PDB entry 1MR9 | X-ray diffraction, 3.00 A resolution | chains B and C of the 3 polymer chains in the assembly

[Chain B (and C)]
Protein: Streptogramin A Acetyltransferase
Source organism: Enterococcus faecium
Notes: EC 2.3.1.-; chain C of this document is another copy of the same molecule, construct and numbering; everything in this record applies to it too
UniProt: P50870 (VATD_ENTFC); residues 1-209 here = UniProt positions 1-209
Chain sequence (209 residues; numbered 1 to 209; the number before each row is that of its first residue):
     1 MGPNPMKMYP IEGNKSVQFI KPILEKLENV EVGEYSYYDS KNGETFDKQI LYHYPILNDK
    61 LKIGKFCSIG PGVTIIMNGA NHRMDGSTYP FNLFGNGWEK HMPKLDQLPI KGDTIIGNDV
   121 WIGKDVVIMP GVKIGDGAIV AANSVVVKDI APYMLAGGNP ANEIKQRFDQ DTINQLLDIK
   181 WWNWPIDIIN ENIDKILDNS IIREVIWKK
Not modelled in the structure: 204-209 (chain C: 203-209)
Sequence notes: modified residue (1, 6, 8, 77, 84, 102, 129, 154)
Modified / non-standard residues: Mse1, Mse6, Mse8, Mse77, Mse84, Mse102, Mse129, Mse154 (selenomethionine; parent Met)
Residues lining bound ligands:
  - acetyl coenzyme A (ACO), molecule 1: Asp39, Trp121, Gly123, Lys124, Ile139, Ala141, Ala142, Ser144, Leu155, Gly157, Gly158, Ile164
  - acetyl coenzyme A (ACO), molecule 2: Tyr52, Gly79, Ala80, Asn81, His82, Mse84, Lys111, Mse129, Val145, Val147, Lys148, Asn159, Pro160
Swiss-Prot annotation at these positions:
  - active site: His82
  - mutagenesis: His82 (H82A: 105-fold decrease in activity)

[Chain B / chain C interface]
Residue-residue contacts (65; chain B residue first):
  Tyr52(B) with Pro71(C)
  Ala80(B) with Trp121(C)
  Asn81(B) with Trp121(C)
  His82(B) with Tyr37(C); Ser68(C); Trp121(C)
  Arg83(B) with Leu197(C); Asp198(C)
  Mse84(B) with Trp121(C); Ile139(C), hydrophobic; Arg167(C), hydrogen bond (backbone-side chain); Phe168(C)
  Asp85(B) with Phe168(C); Leu197(C); Asp198(C); Asn199(C), hydrogen bond (backbone-side chain)
  Gly86(B) with Arg167(C), hydrogen bond (backbone-side chain); Phe168(C); Ile196(C); Leu197(C), hydrogen bond (backbone-backbone); Asn199(C)
  Ser87(B) with Asp119(C), hydrogen bond; Trp181(C); Ile196(C), hydrogen bond (backbone-backbone); Leu197(C)
  Thr88(B) with Ser68(C); Trp121(C); Ile139(C); Arg167(C)
  Tyr89(B) with Phe19(C); Tyr35(C), hydrogen bond (side chain-backbone); Phe66(C), hydrophobic; Ser68(C); Asp119(C); Leu197(C)
  Pro90(B) with Tyr37(C); Ser68(C)
  Phe91(B) with Trp181(C), hydrophobic; Ile193(C), hydrophobic; Leu197(C), hydrophobic
  Leu93(B) with Ile11(C)
  Phe94(B) with Pro3(C), hydrophobic; Val17(C), hydrophobic; Phe19(C), hydrophobic; Tyr37(C), hydrophobic
  Gly95(B) with Pro3(C)
  Asn96(B) with Mse1(C); Gly2(C), hydrogen bond (backbone-backbone); Pro3(C); Glu12(C)
  Gly97(B) with Mse1(C)
  Trp98(B) with Tyr35(C), hydrophobic; Phe66(C), hydrophobic; Asn190(C), hydrogen bond; Ile193(C)
  Lys100(B) with Mse1(C)
  His101(B) with Ile193(C); Asp194(C), salt bridge
  Val127(B) with Asn143(C)
  Mse129(B) with Ala142(C), hydrophobic
  Val145(B) with Asn143(C)
  Asn159(B) with Asn143(C); Gly158(C); Asn159(C), hydrogen bond (backbone-backbone)
  Pro160(B) with Gly158(C)
Also at the interface, not in a pair above, chain B (28 interface residues in all): Leu51, Ile76
Also at the interface, not in a pair above, chain C (33 interface residues in all): Pro10, Cys67, Lys124, Ile189

[Overview]
28 residues of chain B face 33 of chain C across their interface, with 10 hydrogen bonds and 1 salt bridge.
Among the polar pairs are His101(B)-Asp194(C), Mse84(B)-Arg167(C) and Asp85(B)-Asn199(C). Ligands of chain B:
acetyl coenzyme A.
Both chains are Streptogramin A Acetyltransferase (Enterococcus faecium). Entry 1MR9 (Crystal structure of
Streptogramin A Acetyltransferase with acetyl-CoA bound) was determined by X-ray diffraction (same publication
as 1MR7 and 1MRL).
